Entry 4IFW (X-ray diffraction, 2.30 A resolution); this record covers chain A.

# Chain A
Protein: Thiamine biosynthesis lipoprotein ApbE
From: Treponema pallidum subsp. pallidum
UniProtKB: O83774 (APBE_TREPA); residues 1-340 here correspond to UniProt positions 23-362 (UniProt number = residue number + 22)
Sequence (340 residues; numbered 1 to 340; the number before each row is that of its first residue):
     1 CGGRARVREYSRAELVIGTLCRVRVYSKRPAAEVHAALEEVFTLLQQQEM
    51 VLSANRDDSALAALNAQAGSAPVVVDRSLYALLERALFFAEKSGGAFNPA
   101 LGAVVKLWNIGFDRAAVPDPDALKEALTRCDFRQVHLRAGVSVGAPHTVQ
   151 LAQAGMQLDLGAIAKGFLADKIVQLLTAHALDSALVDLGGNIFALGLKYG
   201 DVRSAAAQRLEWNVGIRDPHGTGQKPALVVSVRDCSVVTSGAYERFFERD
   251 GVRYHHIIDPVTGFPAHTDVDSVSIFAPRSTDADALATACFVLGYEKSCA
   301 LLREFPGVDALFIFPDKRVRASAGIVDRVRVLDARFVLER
Not modelled in the structure: 1-5, 114-115, 201-206
Metal / ion sites: Mg2+ site 1: Ala162, Asp284, Thr288 (together with ADP); Mg2+ site 2: Asp284 (together with ADP)
Residues lining bound ligands: ADP (adenosine-5'-diphosphate): Ala96, Phe97, Asn98, Leu101, Val105, Asp159, Gly161, Ala162, Lys165, Ser240, Glu244, Arg245, His256, Ile257, Ile258, Pro260, Asp284, Thr288, Val292
UniProt features mapped onto this chain:
  - binding site (FAD): Ala96 to Asn98, Asp159, Lys165, His256 to Ile258
  - binding site (Mg(2+)): Ala162, Asp284, Thr288
  - lipidation: Cys1 (N-palmitoyl cysteine)
Reported in the primary citation:
  - binding site for ADP: Lys165, Ser240
  - conformationally variable residues (side-chain flip): Glu244
  - catalytic residues: Ser240, Glu244, His256 (proposed by the authors, not directly observed)
  - specificity-determining residues: Asp159 (proposed by the authors, not directly observed)

# Overview
Bound to chain A: ADP. Ala162, Asp284 and Thr288 form the Mg2+ site 1. From UniProt: 8 FAD-binding residues
and 3 Mg2+-binding residues. The paper reports catalytic residues Ser240, Glu244 and His256; a binding site
for ADP at Lys165 and Ser240.
Chain A is Thiamine biosynthesis lipoprotein ApbE (Treponema pallidum subsp. pallidum); the structure, Crystal
structure of Treponema pallidum TP0796 Flavin trafficking protein, ADP inhibited form, was determined by X-ray
diffraction together with 4IFU, 4IFX, 4IFZ and 4IG1 from the same study.
